PDB entry 5KND | X-ray diffraction, 2.89 A resolution | chains C and G of the 8 polymer chains in the assembly

== Chain C ==
Molecule: V-type sodium ATPase catalytic subunit A
From: Enterococcus hirae ATCC 9790
Notes: EC 3.6.3.15
UniProtKB: Q08636 (NTPA_ENTHA); residue numbers follow UniProt; this construct covers 1-593
Chain sequence (600 residues; row label = number of the first residue in the row; numbers below 1 keep their minus sign (Gly-6 is residue -6)):
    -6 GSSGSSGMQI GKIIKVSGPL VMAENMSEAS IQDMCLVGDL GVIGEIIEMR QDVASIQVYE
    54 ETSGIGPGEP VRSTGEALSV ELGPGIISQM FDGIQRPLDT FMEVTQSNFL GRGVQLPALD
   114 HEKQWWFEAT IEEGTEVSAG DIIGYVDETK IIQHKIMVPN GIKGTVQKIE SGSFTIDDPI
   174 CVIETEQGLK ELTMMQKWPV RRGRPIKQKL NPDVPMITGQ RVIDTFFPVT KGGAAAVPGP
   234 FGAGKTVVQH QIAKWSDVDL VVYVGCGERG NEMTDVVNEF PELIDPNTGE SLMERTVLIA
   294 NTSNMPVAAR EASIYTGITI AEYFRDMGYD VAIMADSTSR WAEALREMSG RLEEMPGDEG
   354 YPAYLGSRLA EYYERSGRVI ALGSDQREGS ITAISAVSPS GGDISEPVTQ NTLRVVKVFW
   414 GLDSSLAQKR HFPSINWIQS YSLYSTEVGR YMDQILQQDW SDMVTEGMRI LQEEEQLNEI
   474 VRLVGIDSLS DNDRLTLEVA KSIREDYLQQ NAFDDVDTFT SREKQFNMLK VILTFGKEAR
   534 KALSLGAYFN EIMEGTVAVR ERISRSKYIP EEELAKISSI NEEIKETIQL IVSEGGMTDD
Not modelled in the structure: -6 to 0, 587-593
Differences from the reference sequence: expression tag (-6 to 0)
Curated features (UniProtKB/Swiss-Prot):
  - binding site (ATP): Gly232 to Thr239
Metal / ion sites: Mg2+: Thr239 (together with phosphate ion)

== Chain G ==
Molecule: V-type sodium ATPase subunit D
From: Enterococcus hirae ATCC 9790
UniProtKB: P43435 (NTPD_ENTHA); numbering as in UniProt (aligned over 1-210)
Chain sequence (217 residues; numbered -6 to 210; the number before each row is that of its first residue; numbers below 1 keep their minus sign (Gly-6 is residue -6)):
    -6 GSSGSSGMRL NVNPTRMELT RLKKQLTTAT RGHKLLKDKQ DELMRQFILL IRKNNELRQA
    54 IEKETQTAMK DFVLAKSTVE EAFIDELLAL PAENVSISVV EKNIMSVKVP LMNFQYDETL
   114 NETPLEYGYL HSNAELDRSI DGFTQLLPKL LKLAEVEKTC QLMAEEIEKT RRRVNALEYM
   174 TIPQLEETIY YIKMKLEENE RAEVTRLIKV KNMGTEE
Not modelled in the structure: -6 to 5, 80-85, 109-125, 207-210
Differences from the reference sequence: expression tag (-6 to 0)

== Interface between chain C and chain G ==
Pairs across the interface (14):
  Glu346(C) - Met206(G)
  Glu347(C) - Val203(G)
  Met348(C) - Leu200(G)
  Pro349(C) - Leu200(G)  hydrophobic
  Pro349(C) - Val203(G)
  Glu352(C) - Glu196(G)
  Asp396(C) - Thr8(G)
  Ile397(C) - Met10(G)  hydrophobic
  Gln432(C) - Met10(G)
  Leu476(C) - Ala22(G)  hydrophobic
  Leu476(C) - Leu170(G)
  Val477(C) - Arg166(G)  hydrogen bond (backbone-side chain)
  Asp480(C) - Lys162(G)  salt bridge
  Asp480(C) - Arg166(G)  salt bridge
Other interface residues (no listed pair), chain C (14 interface residues in all): Gly353, Glu472, Gly478
Other interface residues (no listed pair), chain G (15 interface residues in all): Gln18, Thr21, Leu29, Thr174, Lys204

== Overview ==
The interface between chain C and chain G involves 14 residues on one side and 15 on the other; the contacts
include 1 hydrogen bond and 2 salt bridges. Polar pairs include Asp480(C)-Lys162(G), Asp480(C)-Arg166(G) and
Val477(C)-Arg166(G).
Chain C is V-type sodium ATPase catalytic subunit A and chain G is V-type sodium ATPase subunit D, both from
Enterococcus hirae ATCC 9790; the structure, Crystal structure of the Pi-bound V1 complex, was determined by
X-ray diffraction, deposited together with 5KNB and 5KNC.
